6XNE - chains A and B of the 3 polymer chains in the assembly; structure by X-ray diffraction, 1.96 A resolution.

Chain A:
Name: GCN4-p1 Peptide with me-F16
UniProt: P03069 (GCN4_YEAST); residues 1-30 here correspond to UniProt positions 249-278 (UniProt number = residue number + 248)
Chain sequence (30 residues; each row starts with the number of its first residue):
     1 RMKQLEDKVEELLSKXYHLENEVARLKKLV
Modified residues: 4PH (4-methyl-L-phenylalanine) at position 16
Construct notes: engineered mutation 4PH_16 (Asn264 in P03069)
Swiss-Prot annotation at these positions:
  - region: Leu5 to Leu26 (Leucine-zipper)

Chain B:
Name: GCN4-p1 Peptide with A16
UniProt: P03069 (GCN4_YEAST); residues 1-30 here correspond to UniProt positions 249-278 (UniProt number = residue number + 248)
Chain sequence (30 residues; each row starts with the number of its first residue):
     1 RMKQLEDKVEELLSKAYHLENEVARLKKLV
Construct notes: engineered mutation Ala16 (Asn264 in P03069)
Bound ions: Na+ near Lys28 (its only coordinating residue here)
Swiss-Prot annotation at these positions:
  - region: Leu5 to Leu26 (Leucine-zipper)

Interface between chain A and chain B:
Pairs across the interface (24; chain A residue first):
  Arg1(A) - Met2(B)
  Arg1(A) - Lys3(B)
  Arg1(A) - Glu6(B)  salt bridge
  Met2(A) - Met2(B)  hydrophobic
  Leu5(A) - Leu5(B)
  Leu5(A) - Glu6(B)
  Lys8(A) - Val9(B)
  Lys8(A) - Leu13(B)
  Val9(A) - Val9(B)  hydrophobic
  Glu11(A) - Leu13(B)
  Leu12(A) - Leu12(B)  hydrophobic
  Leu12(A) - Leu13(B)
  4PH_16(A) - Leu12(B)
  4PH_16(A) - Ala16(B)
  Leu19(A) - Leu19(B)
  Leu19(A) - Glu20(B)
  Glu22(A) - Val23(B)
  Glu22(A) - Lys27(B)
  Arg25(A) - Lys27(B)
  Leu26(A) - Val23(B)
  Leu26(A) - Lys27(B)
  Leu26(A) - Val30(B)  hydrophobic
  Leu29(A) - Val30(B)
  Val30(A) - Val30(B)  hydrophobic
Interface residues without a listed pair, chain A (16 interface residues in all): Lys15, Val23
Interface residues without a listed pair, chain B (15 interface residues in all): Lys15, Leu26

Overview:
The interface between chain A and chain B involves 16 residues on one side and 15 on the other, with 1 salt
bridge. The salt-bridged pair is Arg1(A)-Glu6(B).
Chain A is GCN4-p1 Peptide with me-F16 and chain B is GCN4-p1 Peptide with A16; the structure, GCN4-p1 Peptide
Trimer with p-methylphenylalanine residue at position 16 (me-F16), was determined by X-ray diffraction.
